8IQB - chain A; structure by X-ray diffraction, 2.58 A resolution.

[Chain A]
Protein: Putative primase C962R
Organism: African swine fever virus BA71V
Notes: fragment: Prim/Pol Domain
UniProt: A0A0C5B022 (A0A0C5B022_ASF); residues 1-285 here = UniProt positions 1-285
Chain sequence (287 residues; numbered -1 to 285; the number before each row is that of its first residue; numbers below 1 keep their minus sign (Gly-1 is residue -1)):
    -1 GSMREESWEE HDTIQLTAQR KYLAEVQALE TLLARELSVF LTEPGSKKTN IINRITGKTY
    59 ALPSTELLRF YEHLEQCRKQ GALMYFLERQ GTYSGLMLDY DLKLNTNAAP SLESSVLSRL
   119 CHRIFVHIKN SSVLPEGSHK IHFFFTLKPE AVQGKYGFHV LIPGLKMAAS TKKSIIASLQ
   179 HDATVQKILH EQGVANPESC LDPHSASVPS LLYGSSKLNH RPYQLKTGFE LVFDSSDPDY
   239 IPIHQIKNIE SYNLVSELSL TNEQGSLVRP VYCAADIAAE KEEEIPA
Unresolved in the structure: -1 to 20, 43-46, 281-285
Construct notes: expression tag (-1 to 0)
Reported in the primary citation:
  - conformationally variable residues (order/disorder transition): Leu21 to Val37, Ala273 to Ala285

[Summary]
From the paper: conformational variability at Leu21 and Ala273.
Chain A is Putative primase C962R (African swine fever virus BA71V); the structure, Crystal structure of
AsfvPrimPol N-terminal Prim/Pol domain, was determined by X-ray diffraction (same publication as 8IQC, 8IQD,
8IQH and 8IQI).
